PDB entry 3TBS | X-ray diffraction, 2.49 A resolution | chains A and C of the 3 polymer chains in the assembly

Chain A:
Name: H-2 class I histocompatibility antigen, D-B alpha chain
Source organism: Mus musculus
Reference sequence: P01899 (HA11_MOUSE); aligned to UniProt positions 25-300 over residues 1-276 (the alignment contains insertions or deletions, so no single offset holds)
Chain sequence (276 residues; numbered 1 to 276; the number before each row is that of its first residue):
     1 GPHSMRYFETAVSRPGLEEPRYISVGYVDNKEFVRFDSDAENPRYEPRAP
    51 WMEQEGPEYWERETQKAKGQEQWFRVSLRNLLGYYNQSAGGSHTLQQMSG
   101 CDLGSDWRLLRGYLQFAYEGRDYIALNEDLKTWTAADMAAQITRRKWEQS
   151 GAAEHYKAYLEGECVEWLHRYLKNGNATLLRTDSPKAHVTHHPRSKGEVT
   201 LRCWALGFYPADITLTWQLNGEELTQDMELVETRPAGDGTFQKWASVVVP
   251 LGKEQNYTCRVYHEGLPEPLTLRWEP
Unresolved in the structure: 178, 226-227, 276
Disulfide bonds: Cys101-Cys164, Cys203-Cys259

Chain C:
Name: Glycoprotein G1
Reference sequence: P07399 (GLYC_LYCVW); residues 1-9 here correspond to UniProt positions 33-41 (UniProt number = residue number + 32)
Chain sequence (9 residues; each row starts with the number of its first residue):
     1 KAPANFATM
Construct notes: engineered mutation Pro3 (Val35 in P07399), Ala4 (Tyr36 in P07399), Met9 (Cys41 in P07399)
Curated features (UniProtKB/Swiss-Prot):
  - site: Lys1 (Important for GP-C-mediated membrane fusion)

Chain A / chain C interface:
Contacting residue pairs (51):
  Met5(A) with Lys1(C)
  Tyr7(A) with Lys1(C), hydrogen bond (side chain-backbone); Ala2(C), hydrogen bond (side chain-backbone); Pro3(C)
  Glu9(A) with Pro3(C)
  Tyr45(A) with Ala2(C)
  Tyr59(A) with Lys1(C)
  Arg62(A) with Lys1(C)
  Glu63(A) with Lys1(C); Ala2(C), hydrogen bond (side chain-backbone)
  Lys66(A) with Lys1(C); Ala2(C), hydrogen bond (side chain-backbone); Pro3(C); Ala4(C)
  Gln70(A) with Pro3(C); Ala4(C); Asn5(C), hydrogen bond (side chain-backbone)
  Trp73(A) with Asn5(C); Phe6(C), hydrogen bond (side chain-backbone); Ala7(C), hydrogen bond (side chain-backbone); Thr8(C); Met9(C), hydrophobic
  Ser77(A) with Thr8(C); Met9(C), hydrogen bond (side chain-backbone)
  Asn80(A) with Thr8(C); Met9(C), hydrogen bond (side chain-backbone)
  Leu81(A) with Met9(C), hydrophobic
  Tyr84(A) with Met9(C), hydrogen bond (side chain-backbone)
  Leu95(A) with Met9(C), hydrophobic
  Gln97(A) with Asn5(C), hydrogen bond
  Ser99(A) with Pro3(C)
  Phe116(A) with Asn5(C); Met9(C), hydrophobic
  Tyr123(A) with Met9(C), hydrophobic
  Ile124(A) with Met9(C), hydrophobic
  Thr143(A) with Met9(C), hydrogen bond (side chain-backbone)
  Lys146(A) with Thr8(C), hydrogen bond (side chain-backbone); Met9(C), hydrogen bond (side chain-backbone)
  Trp147(A) with Ala7(C); Thr8(C), hydrogen bond (side chain-backbone); Met9(C), hydrophobic
  Ser150(A) with Ala7(C)
  His155(A) with Phe6(C)
  Tyr156(A) with Asn5(C); Phe6(C), hydrogen bond (side chain-backbone)
  Tyr159(A) with Lys1(C), hydrogen bond (side chain-backbone); Ala2(C); Pro3(C)
  Glu163(A) with Lys1(C)
  Trp167(A) with Lys1(C)
  Tyr171(A) with Lys1(C), hydrogen bond (side chain-backbone)
Interface residues without a listed pair, chain A (33 interface residues in all): Phe74, Val76, Ala152

Overview:
33 residues of chain A and 9 residues of chain C are in contact, with 18 hydrogen bonds. Polar pairs include
Tyr7(A)-Lys1(C), Tyr7(A)-Ala2(C) and Glu63(A)-Ala2(C).
Chain A is H-2 class I histocompatibility antigen, D-B alpha chain (Mus musculus) and chain C is Glycoprotein
G1; the structure, CRYSTAL STRUCTURE OF THE MURINE CLASS I MAJOR HISTOCOMPATIBILITY COMPLEX H-2DB IN COMPLEX
THE WITH LCMV-DERIVED ..., was determined by X-ray diffraction.
